PDB entry 4ZTJ | X-ray diffraction, 2.67 A resolution | chains A and C of the 4 polymer chains in the assembly

== Chain A ==
Protein: Pfv integrase
Source organism: Human spumaretrovirus
UniProt: P14350 (POL_FOAMV); residues 1-392 here correspond to UniProt positions 752-1143 (UniProt number = residue number + 751)
Chain sequence (395 residues; numbered -2 to 392; the number before each row is that of its first residue; numbers below 1 keep their minus sign (Gly-2 is residue -2)):
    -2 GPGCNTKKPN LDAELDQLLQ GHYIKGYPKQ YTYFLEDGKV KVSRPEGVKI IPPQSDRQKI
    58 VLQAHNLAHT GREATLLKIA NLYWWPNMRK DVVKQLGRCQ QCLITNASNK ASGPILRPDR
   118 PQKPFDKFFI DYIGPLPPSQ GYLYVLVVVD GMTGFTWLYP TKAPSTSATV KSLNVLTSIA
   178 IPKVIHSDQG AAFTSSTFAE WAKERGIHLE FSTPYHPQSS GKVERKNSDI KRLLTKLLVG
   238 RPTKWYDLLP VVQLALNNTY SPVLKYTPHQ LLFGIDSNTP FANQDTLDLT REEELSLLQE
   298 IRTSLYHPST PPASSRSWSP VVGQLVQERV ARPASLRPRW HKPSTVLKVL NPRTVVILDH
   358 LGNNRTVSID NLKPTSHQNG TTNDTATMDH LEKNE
Not modelled in the structure: -2 to 7, 376-392
Construct notes: expression tag (-2 to 0); conflict Ser217 (Gly968 in P14350), Gly218 (Ser969 in P14350)
UniProt features mapped onto this chain:
  - binding site (Mg(2+)): Asp123, Asp185
Metal / ion sites: Zn2+: His62, His66, Cys96, Cys99; Mg2+ site 1: Asp128, Asp185 (together with 4RT); Mg2+ site 2: Asp128, Glu221 (together with 4RT)
Small-molecule neighbours: 4RT ((1R,2S,5R)-8'-(3-chloro-4-fluorobenzyl)-6'-hydroxy-1-(hydroxymethyl)-2'-methyl-9',10'-dihydro-2'H-spiro[bicyclo[3.1.0]hexane-2,3'-imidazo[5,1-a][2,6]naphthyridine]-1',5',7'(8'H)-trione): Asp128, Asp185, Gln186, Gly187, Tyr212, Pro214, Gln215, Glu221

== Chain C ==
Molecule: 19-nt DNA strand
Source organism: Human spumaretrovirus
Sequence (19 nucleotides; row label = number of the first residue in the row):
     1 ATTGTCATGG AATTTCGCA

== Chain A / chain C interface ==
Contacting residue pairs (44; chain A residue first):
  Ile112(A) - DG4(C)  phosphate contact
  Ile112(A) - DT5(C)  base contact
  Leu113(A) - DT3(C)  base contact
  Leu113(A) - DG4(C)  hydrogen bond to the phosphate
  Arg114(A) - DG4(C)  sugar contact
  Arg114(A) - DT5(C)  salt bridge to the phosphate
  Pro115(A) - DT3(C)  base contact
  Pro115(A) - DG4(C)  phosphate contact
  Pro115(A) - DT5(C)  phosphate contact
  Lys124(A) - DT3(C)  base contact
  His183(A) - DT3(C)  salt bridge to the phosphate
  Glu207(A) - DT2(C)  phosphate contact
  Glu207(A) - DT3(C)  base contact
  Phe208(A) - DT2(C)  sugar contact
  Ser209(A) - DT3(C)  phosphate contact
  Thr210(A) - DT2(C)  phosphate contact
  Thr210(A) - DT3(C)  hydrogen bond to the phosphate
  His213(A) - DG4(C)  salt bridge to the phosphate
  Gln215(A) - DG4(C)  sugar contact
  Ser216(A) - DT3(C)  hydrogen bond to the phosphate
  Gly218(A) - DG4(C)  hydrogen bond to the base
  Gly218(A) - DT5(C)  sugar contact
  Lys219(A) - DT5(C)  sugar contact
  Lys219(A) - DC6(C)  salt bridge to the phosphate
  Glu221(A) - DG4(C)  base contact
  Arg222(A) - DG4(C)  base contact
  Arg222(A) - DT5(C)  base contact
  Arg222(A) - DC6(C)  hydrogen bond to the base
  Arg222(A) - DA7(C)  hydrogen bond to the sugar
  Asp226(A) - DA7(C)  sugar contact
  Arg229(A) - DA7(C)  hydrogen bond to the phosphate
  Arg229(A) - DT8(C)  salt bridge to the phosphate
  Ser258(A) - DA7(C)  hydrogen bond to the phosphate
  Pro259(A) - DA7(C)  phosphate contact
  Pro259(A) - DT8(C)  base contact
  Leu347(A) - DA1(C)  base contact
  Leu347(A) - DT2(C)  base contact
  Asn348(A) - DT2(C)  hydrogen bond to the base
  Asn348(A) - DT3(C)  hydrogen bond to the sugar
  Arg350(A) - DG4(C)  salt bridge to the phosphate
  Thr351(A) - DT2(C)  sugar contact
  Thr351(A) - DT3(C)  hydrogen bond to the sugar
  Val353(A) - DA1(C)  base contact
  Thr363(A) - DA1(C)  sugar contact
Interface residues without a listed pair, chain A (32 interface residues in all): Arg117, His205, Lys233, Asn361, Ser365

== In short ==
32 residues of chain A face 8 of chain C across their interface, with 11 hydrogen bonds and 6 salt bridges.
Polar contacts include Gly218(A)-DG4(C), Arg222(A)-DC6(C) and Asn348(A)-DT2(C). Bound to chain A: compound
4RT. UniProt lists Mg2+-binding residues Asp123(A) and Asp185(A) on chain A.
Here chain A is Pfv integrase and chain C is a 19-nt DNA strand, both from Human spumaretrovirus. Entry 4ZTJ
(Crystal Structure of the Prototype Foamy Virus Intasome with a 2-Pyridinone Aminal Inhibitor) was determined
by X-ray diffraction, deposited together with 4ZTF.
